PDB entry 1RJD | X-ray diffraction, 1.80 A resolution | chain A

== Chain A ==
Name: carboxy methyl transferase for protein phosphatase 2A catalytic subunit
Source organism: Saccharomyces cerevisiae
Notes: EC 2.1.1.-
UniProt: Q04081 (Q04081_YEAST); numbering as in UniProt (aligned over 1-328)
Sequence (334 residues; numbered 1 to 334; the number before each row is that of its first residue):
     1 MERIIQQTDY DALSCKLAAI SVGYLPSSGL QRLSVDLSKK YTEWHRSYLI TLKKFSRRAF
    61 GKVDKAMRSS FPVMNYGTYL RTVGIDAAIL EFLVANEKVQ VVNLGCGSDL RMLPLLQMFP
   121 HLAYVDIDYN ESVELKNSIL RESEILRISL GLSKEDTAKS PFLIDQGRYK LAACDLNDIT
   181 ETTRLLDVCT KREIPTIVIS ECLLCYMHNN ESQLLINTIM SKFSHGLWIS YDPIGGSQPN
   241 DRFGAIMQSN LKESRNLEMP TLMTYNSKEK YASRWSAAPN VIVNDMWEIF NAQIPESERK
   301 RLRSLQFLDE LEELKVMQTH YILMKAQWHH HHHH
Disordered / not traced: 1, 330-334
Construct notes: expression tag (329-334)
UniProt features mapped onto this chain:
  - binding site (S-adenosyl-L-methionine): Arg81, Gly105, Asp128, Asp175 to Asn177, Glu201
Glycans and other covalent adducts: beta-mercaptoethanol (BME) linked to Cys15, Cys202
Small-molecule neighbours: S-adenosylmethionine (SAM): Ile5, Gln6, Thr8, Asp9, Ala12, Lys16, Arg81, Gly105, Cys106, Gly107, Asp128, Tyr129, Ser132, Cys174, Asp175, Leu176, Asn177, Glu201, Leu203, Tyr206
What the authors report for this chain:
  - binding site for beta-mercaptoethanol: Cys15, Cys202
  - binding site for S-adenosylmethionine: Ile5, Thr8, Asp9, Arg81, Asp128, Tyr129, Cys174, Asp175, Leu176, Asn177, Glu201, Cys202, Leu203, Tyr206
  - catalytic residues: Arg81 (proposed by the authors, not directly observed)
  - contacts within the chain: Asp241-His320, Phe243-Tyr321, Asp11-Arg255 (salt bridge)
  - binding site for beta-mercaptoethanol: Tyr206, Tyr231, Met259, Tyr321 (by similarity / conservation)

== Overview ==
Ligands of chain A: S-adenosylmethionine. From UniProt: 7 S-adenosyl-L-methionine-binding residues. From the
paper: the catalytic residue Arg81; a binding site for S-adenosylmethionine at Ile5, Thr8 and Asp9 among
others.
Chain A is carboxy methyl transferase for protein phosphatase 2A catalytic subunit (Saccharomyces cerevisiae);
the structure, Structure of PPM1, a leucine carboxy methyltransferase involved in the regulation of protein
phosphatase 2A activity, was determined by X-ray diffraction, deposited together with 1RJE, 1RJF and 1RJG.
